Entry 4LF5 (X-ray diffraction, 3.75 A resolution); this record covers chains A and P of the 21 polymer chains in the assembly.

Chain A:
Molecule: 16S rRNA
Source organism: Thermus thermophilus
Sequence (1522 nucleotides; numbered 0 to 1544 plus 20 insertion-coded residues; 43 numbers in that range are skipped by the numbering (no residue carries them; nothing is unmodelled there); the number before each row is that of its first residue; a row labelled like 190A-190L holds insertion residues (190A, then the next letters in order); numbering starts at 0):
     0 UUUGUUGGAGAGUUUGAUCCUGGCUCAGGGUGAACGCUGGCGGCGUGCCU
    50 AAGACAUGCAAGUCGUGCGGG
    73 CCGCGGGGUUUU
    88 ACUCCG
    95 UGGUC
   101 AGCGGCGGACGGGUGAGUAACGCGUGGGU
  129A G
   130 ACCUACCCGGAAGAGGGGGACAACCCGGGGAAACUCGGGCUAAUCCCCCA
   180 UGUGGACCCGC
190A-190L CCCUUGGGGUGU
   191 GUCCAAAGGGCUUU
   216 GCCCGCUUCCGGAUGGGCCCGCGUCCCAUCAGCUAGUUGGUGGGGUAAUG
   266 GCCCACCAAGGCGACGACGGGUAGCCGGUCUGAGAGGAUGGCCGGCCACA
   316 GGGGCACUGAGACACGGGCCCCACUCCUACGGGAGGCAGCAGUUAGGAAU
   366 CUUCCGCAAUGGGCGCAAGCCUGACGGAGCGACGCCGCUUGGAGGAAGAA
   416 GCCCUUCGGGGUGUAAACUCCUGAA
   442 CCCGGGACGAAACCCCCGACGA
   474 GGGGACUGACGGUACCGGG
   494 GUAAUAGCGCCGGCCAACUCCGUGCCAGCAGCCGCGGUAAUACGGAGGGC
   544 GCGAGCGUUACCCGGAUUCACUGGGCGUAAAGGGCGUGUAGGCGGCCUGG
   594 GGCGUCCCAUGUGAAAGACCACGGCUCAACCGUGGGGGAGCGUGGGAUAC
   644 GCUCAGGCUAGACGGUGGGAGAGGGUGGUGGAAUUCCCGGAGUAGCGGUG
   694 AAAUGCGCAGAUACCGGGAGGAACGCCGAUGGCGAAGGCAGCCACCUGGU
   744 CCACCCGUGACGCUGAGGCGCGAAAGCGUGGGGAGCAAACCGGAUUAGAU
   794 ACCCGGGUAGUCCACGCCCUAAACGAUGCGCGCUAGGUCUCUGGGUCU
   848 CCUGGGGGCCGAAGCUAACGCGUUAAGCGCGCCGCCUGGGGAGUACGGCC
   898 GCAAGGCUGAAACUCAAAGGAAUUGACGGGGGCCCGCACAAGCGGUGGAG
   948 CAUGUGGUUUAAUUCGAAGXAACGCGAAGAACCUUACCAGGCCUUGACAU
   998 GCUAGG
 1003A G
  1004 AACCCGGGUGAAAGCCUGGGGUGCCCC
1030A-1030D GCGA
  1031 GGGGAGCCCUAGCACAGGUGCUGCAUGGCCGUCGUCAGCUCGUGCCGUGA
  1081 GGUGUUGGGUUAAGUCCCGCAACGAGCGCAACCCCCGCCGUUAGUUGCCA
  1131 GCGGUUCGGCCGGGCACUCUAACGGGACUGCCCGCGAAA
  1171 GCGGGAGGAAGGAGGGGACGACGUCUGGUCAGCAUGGCCCUUACGGCCUG
  1221 GGCGACACACGUGCUACAAUGCCCACUACAAAGCGAUGCCACCCGGCAAC
  1271 GGGGAGCUAAUCGCAAAAAGGUGGGCCCAGUUCGGAUUGGGGUCUGCAAC
  1321 CCGACCCCAUGAAGCCGGAAUCGCUAGUAAUCGCGGAUCAG
 1361A C
  1362 CAUGCCGCGGUGAAUACGUUCCCGGGCCUUGUACACACXGCCXGUXACGC
  1412 CAUGGGAGCGGGCUCUACCCGAAGUCGCCGGG
  1446 AGCCUACGGG
  1459 CAGGCGCCGAGGGUAGGGCCCGUGACUGGGGCGAAGUCGUAACAAGGUAG
  1509 CUGUACCGGAAGGUGCGGCUGGAU
 1532A C
  1533 CA
  1536 CUCCUUUCU
Not modelled in the structure: 0-4, 1532A, 1536-1538
Differences from the reference sequence: conflict C1533 (A2157 in M26923.1), A1534 (C2158 in M26923.1)
Modified positions: PSU (pseudouridine-5'-monophosphate) at position 516, 7MG (7N-methyl-8-hydroguanosine-5'-monophosphate) at position 527, M2G (N2-dimethylguanosine-5'-monophosphate) at position 966, 5MC (5-methylcytidine-5'-monophosphate) at position 967, 2MG (2N-methylguanosine-5'-monophosphate) at position 1207, 5MC (5-methylcytidine-5'-monophosphate) at position 1400, 4OC (4n,o2'-methylcytidine-5'-monophosphate) at position 1402, 5MC (5-methylcytidine-5'-monophosphate) at position 1404, 5MC (5-methylcytidine-5'-monophosphate) at position 1407, UR3 (3-methyluridine-5'-monophoshate) at position 1498, PSU (pseudouridine-5'-monophosphate) at position 1540, PSU (pseudouridine-5'-monophosphate) at position 1541
Ion coordination: Mg2+ site 1: U12, G22; Mg2+ site 2 near G21 (its only coordinating residue here); Mg2+ site 3: G61, U62, G105; Mg2+ site 4: C89, U90; Mg2+ site 5 near G107 (its only coordinating residue here); Mg2+ site 6: A116, G117, G289; Mg2+ site 7: C121, G124, U125, G236; Mg2+ site 8 near G183 (its only coordinating residue here); Mg2+ site 9 near A195 (its only coordinating residue here); Mg2+ site 10 near U264 (its only coordinating residue here); Mg2+ site 11: G266, C267, C268; Mg2+ site 12 near C280 (its only coordinating residue here); 6 more K+ sites not listed; 57 more Mg2+ sites not listed
Residues lining bound ligands: hygromycin b (HYG): 5MC_1404, G1405, U1406, 5MC_1407, G1494, U1495, C1496, G1497, UR3_1498, C1543, U1544

Chain P:
Name: ribosomal protein S16
Source organism: Thermus thermophilus
UniProt: Q5SJH3 (RS16_THET8); numbering as in UniProt (aligned over 1-88)
Chain sequence (88 residues; each row starts with the number of its first residue):
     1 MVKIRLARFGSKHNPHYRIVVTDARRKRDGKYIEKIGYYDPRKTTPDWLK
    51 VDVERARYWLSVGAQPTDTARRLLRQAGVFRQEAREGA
Not modelled in the structure: 85-88

How chain A and chain P interact:
Contacting residue pairs (95):
  C43(A) - Lys12(P)  phosphate contact
  C43(A) - His13(P)  salt bridge to the phosphate
  G44(A) - Ser11(P)  phosphate contact
  G44(A) - Lys12(P)  hydrogen bond to the phosphate
  C110(A) - Arg25(P)  hydrogen bond to the sugar
  G112(A) - Lys27(P)  phosphate contact
  A134(A) - Met1(P)  base contact
  A134(A) - Arg25(P)  base contact
  C135(A) - Met1(P)  hydrogen bond to the base
  C136(A) - Met1(P)  sugar contact
  C136(A) - Val62(P)  base contact
  C136(A) - Gly63(P)  hydrogen bond to the sugar
  C136(A) - Gln65(P)  sugar contact
  C137(A) - Ser61(P)  hydrogen bond to the sugar
  C137(A) - Gly63(P)  sugar contact
  G227(A) - Val62(P)  hydrogen bond to the base
  A228(A) - Val2(P)  sugar contact
  A228(A) - Tyr58(P)  sugar contact
  A228(A) - Trp59(P)  sugar contact
  A228(A) - Val62(P)  sugar contact
  U229(A) - Val2(P)  sugar contact
  U229(A) - Asp23(P)  hydrogen bond to the sugar
  U229(A) - Ile33(P)  sugar contact
  U229(A) - Trp59(P)  phosphate contact
  G230(A) - Asp23(P)  sugar contact
  G230(A) - Arg25(P)  hydrogen bond to the sugar
  G309(A) - Lys27(P)  salt bridge to the phosphate
  G309(A) - Asp29(P)  sugar contact
  G309(A) - Gly30(P)  phosphate contact
  G309(A) - Lys31(P)  phosphate contact
  G310(A) - Arg26(P)  phosphate contact
  G310(A) - Lys27(P)  salt bridge to the phosphate
  G310(A) - Gly30(P)  phosphate contact
  G310(A) - Lys31(P)  hydrogen bond to the phosphate
  C311(A) - Arg26(P)  salt bridge to the phosphate
  A374(A) - Tyr17(P)  hydrogen bond to the sugar
  U375(A) - Leu6(P)  hydrogen bond to the sugar
  U375(A) - Tyr17(P)  sugar contact
  U375(A) - Arg28(P)  hydrogen bond to the base
  U375(A) - Thr69(P)  hydrogen bond to the phosphate
  G376(A) - Arg5(P)  hydrogen bond to the phosphate
  G376(A) - Leu6(P)  hydrogen bond to the phosphate
  G376(A) - Arg28(P)  sugar contact
  G376(A) - Thr67(P)  hydrogen bond to the phosphate
  G376(A) - Thr69(P)  phosphate contact
  G377(A) - Lys3(P)  salt bridge to the phosphate
  G377(A) - Arg5(P)  salt bridge to the phosphate
  G377(A) - Ala24(P)  sugar contact
  G378(A) - Lys3(P)  salt bridge to the phosphate
  C390(A) - Arg28(P)  hydrogen bond to the phosphate
  G391(A) - Arg8(P)  hydrogen bond to the phosphate
  G391(A) - Arg28(P)  salt bridge to the phosphate
  G392(A) - Arg8(P)  salt bridge to the phosphate
  G392(A) - Lys12(P)  phosphate contact
  G392(A) - His13(P)  hydrogen bond to the phosphate
  A393(A) - Lys12(P)  salt bridge to the phosphate
  A393(A) - His13(P)  phosphate contact
  C449(A) - Arg42(P)  base contact
  G450(A) - Pro41(P)  sugar contact
  G450(A) - Lys43(P)  salt bridge to the phosphate
  A452(A) - Tyr39(P)  phosphate contact
  A452(A) - Lys43(P)  phosphate contact
  A452(A) - Arg72(P)  hydrogen bond to the sugar
  A453(A) - Asp68(P)  hydrogen bond to the sugar
  A453(A) - Arg72(P)  sugar contact
  C454(A) - Asp68(P)  sugar contact
  G462(A) - Gln82(P)  hydrogen bond to the base
  A463(A) - Arg75(P)  salt bridge to the phosphate
  A463(A) - Phe80(P)  sugar contact
  A463(A) - Arg81(P)  sugar contact
  A463(A) - Gln82(P)  hydrogen bond to the sugar
  A463(A) - Glu83(P)  hydrogen bond to the sugar
  G474(A) - Arg75(P)  salt bridge to the phosphate
  G474(A) - Phe80(P)  phosphate contact
  G474(A) - Arg81(P)  hydrogen bond to the phosphate
  G474(A) - Glu83(P)  sugar contact
  A607(A) - Lys31(P)  base contact
  A608(A) - Phe9(P)  sugar contact
  A608(A) - Arg18(P)  hydrogen bond to the phosphate
  A608(A) - Tyr32(P)  sugar contact
  A609(A) - Arg18(P)  salt bridge to the phosphate
  G617(A) - Asn14(P)  base contact
  G617(A) - Thr44(P)  hydrogen bond to the sugar
  C623(A) - Ser11(P)  sugar contact
  C624(A) - Phe9(P)  phosphate contact
  C624(A) - Ser11(P)  sugar contact
  C624(A) - Asn14(P)  hydrogen bond to the sugar
  C624(A) - His16(P)  sugar contact
  G625(A) - Phe9(P)  phosphate contact
  G625(A) - His16(P)  sugar contact
  U626(A) - Arg18(P)  salt bridge to the phosphate
  U626(A) - Lys35(P)  salt bridge to the phosphate
  U626(A) - Tyr38(P)  sugar contact
  U626(A) - Asp47(P)  sugar contact
  G627(A) - Lys35(P)  salt bridge to the phosphate
Interface residues without a listed pair, chain A (47 interface residues in all): G111, G231, A325, A451, G475, C483
Interface residues without a listed pair, chain P (50 interface residues in all): Gly10, Pro15

Summary:
47 residues of chain A and 50 residues of chain P are in contact, with 28 hydrogen bonds and 17 salt bridges.
Polar contacts include C135(A)-Met1(P), G227(A)-Val62(P) and U375(A)-Arg28(P). Bound to chain A: hygromycin b.
U12(A) and G22(A) form the Mg2+ site 1.
Here chain A is 16S rRNA and chain P is ribosomal protein S16, both from Thermus thermophilus. Entry 4LF5
(Crystal Structure of 30S ribosomal subunit from Thermus thermophilus) was determined by X-ray diffraction.
